PDB entry 7K1N | electron microscopy, 3.90 A resolution | chains A and B of the 7 polymer chains in the assembly

# Chain A
Protein: DNA-dependent protein kinase catalytic subunit
Organism: Homo sapiens
Notes: EC 2.7.11.1
UniProtKB: P78527 (PRKDC_HUMAN); numbering as in UniProt (aligned over 1-4128)
Chain sequence (4128 residues; row label = number of the first residue in the row):
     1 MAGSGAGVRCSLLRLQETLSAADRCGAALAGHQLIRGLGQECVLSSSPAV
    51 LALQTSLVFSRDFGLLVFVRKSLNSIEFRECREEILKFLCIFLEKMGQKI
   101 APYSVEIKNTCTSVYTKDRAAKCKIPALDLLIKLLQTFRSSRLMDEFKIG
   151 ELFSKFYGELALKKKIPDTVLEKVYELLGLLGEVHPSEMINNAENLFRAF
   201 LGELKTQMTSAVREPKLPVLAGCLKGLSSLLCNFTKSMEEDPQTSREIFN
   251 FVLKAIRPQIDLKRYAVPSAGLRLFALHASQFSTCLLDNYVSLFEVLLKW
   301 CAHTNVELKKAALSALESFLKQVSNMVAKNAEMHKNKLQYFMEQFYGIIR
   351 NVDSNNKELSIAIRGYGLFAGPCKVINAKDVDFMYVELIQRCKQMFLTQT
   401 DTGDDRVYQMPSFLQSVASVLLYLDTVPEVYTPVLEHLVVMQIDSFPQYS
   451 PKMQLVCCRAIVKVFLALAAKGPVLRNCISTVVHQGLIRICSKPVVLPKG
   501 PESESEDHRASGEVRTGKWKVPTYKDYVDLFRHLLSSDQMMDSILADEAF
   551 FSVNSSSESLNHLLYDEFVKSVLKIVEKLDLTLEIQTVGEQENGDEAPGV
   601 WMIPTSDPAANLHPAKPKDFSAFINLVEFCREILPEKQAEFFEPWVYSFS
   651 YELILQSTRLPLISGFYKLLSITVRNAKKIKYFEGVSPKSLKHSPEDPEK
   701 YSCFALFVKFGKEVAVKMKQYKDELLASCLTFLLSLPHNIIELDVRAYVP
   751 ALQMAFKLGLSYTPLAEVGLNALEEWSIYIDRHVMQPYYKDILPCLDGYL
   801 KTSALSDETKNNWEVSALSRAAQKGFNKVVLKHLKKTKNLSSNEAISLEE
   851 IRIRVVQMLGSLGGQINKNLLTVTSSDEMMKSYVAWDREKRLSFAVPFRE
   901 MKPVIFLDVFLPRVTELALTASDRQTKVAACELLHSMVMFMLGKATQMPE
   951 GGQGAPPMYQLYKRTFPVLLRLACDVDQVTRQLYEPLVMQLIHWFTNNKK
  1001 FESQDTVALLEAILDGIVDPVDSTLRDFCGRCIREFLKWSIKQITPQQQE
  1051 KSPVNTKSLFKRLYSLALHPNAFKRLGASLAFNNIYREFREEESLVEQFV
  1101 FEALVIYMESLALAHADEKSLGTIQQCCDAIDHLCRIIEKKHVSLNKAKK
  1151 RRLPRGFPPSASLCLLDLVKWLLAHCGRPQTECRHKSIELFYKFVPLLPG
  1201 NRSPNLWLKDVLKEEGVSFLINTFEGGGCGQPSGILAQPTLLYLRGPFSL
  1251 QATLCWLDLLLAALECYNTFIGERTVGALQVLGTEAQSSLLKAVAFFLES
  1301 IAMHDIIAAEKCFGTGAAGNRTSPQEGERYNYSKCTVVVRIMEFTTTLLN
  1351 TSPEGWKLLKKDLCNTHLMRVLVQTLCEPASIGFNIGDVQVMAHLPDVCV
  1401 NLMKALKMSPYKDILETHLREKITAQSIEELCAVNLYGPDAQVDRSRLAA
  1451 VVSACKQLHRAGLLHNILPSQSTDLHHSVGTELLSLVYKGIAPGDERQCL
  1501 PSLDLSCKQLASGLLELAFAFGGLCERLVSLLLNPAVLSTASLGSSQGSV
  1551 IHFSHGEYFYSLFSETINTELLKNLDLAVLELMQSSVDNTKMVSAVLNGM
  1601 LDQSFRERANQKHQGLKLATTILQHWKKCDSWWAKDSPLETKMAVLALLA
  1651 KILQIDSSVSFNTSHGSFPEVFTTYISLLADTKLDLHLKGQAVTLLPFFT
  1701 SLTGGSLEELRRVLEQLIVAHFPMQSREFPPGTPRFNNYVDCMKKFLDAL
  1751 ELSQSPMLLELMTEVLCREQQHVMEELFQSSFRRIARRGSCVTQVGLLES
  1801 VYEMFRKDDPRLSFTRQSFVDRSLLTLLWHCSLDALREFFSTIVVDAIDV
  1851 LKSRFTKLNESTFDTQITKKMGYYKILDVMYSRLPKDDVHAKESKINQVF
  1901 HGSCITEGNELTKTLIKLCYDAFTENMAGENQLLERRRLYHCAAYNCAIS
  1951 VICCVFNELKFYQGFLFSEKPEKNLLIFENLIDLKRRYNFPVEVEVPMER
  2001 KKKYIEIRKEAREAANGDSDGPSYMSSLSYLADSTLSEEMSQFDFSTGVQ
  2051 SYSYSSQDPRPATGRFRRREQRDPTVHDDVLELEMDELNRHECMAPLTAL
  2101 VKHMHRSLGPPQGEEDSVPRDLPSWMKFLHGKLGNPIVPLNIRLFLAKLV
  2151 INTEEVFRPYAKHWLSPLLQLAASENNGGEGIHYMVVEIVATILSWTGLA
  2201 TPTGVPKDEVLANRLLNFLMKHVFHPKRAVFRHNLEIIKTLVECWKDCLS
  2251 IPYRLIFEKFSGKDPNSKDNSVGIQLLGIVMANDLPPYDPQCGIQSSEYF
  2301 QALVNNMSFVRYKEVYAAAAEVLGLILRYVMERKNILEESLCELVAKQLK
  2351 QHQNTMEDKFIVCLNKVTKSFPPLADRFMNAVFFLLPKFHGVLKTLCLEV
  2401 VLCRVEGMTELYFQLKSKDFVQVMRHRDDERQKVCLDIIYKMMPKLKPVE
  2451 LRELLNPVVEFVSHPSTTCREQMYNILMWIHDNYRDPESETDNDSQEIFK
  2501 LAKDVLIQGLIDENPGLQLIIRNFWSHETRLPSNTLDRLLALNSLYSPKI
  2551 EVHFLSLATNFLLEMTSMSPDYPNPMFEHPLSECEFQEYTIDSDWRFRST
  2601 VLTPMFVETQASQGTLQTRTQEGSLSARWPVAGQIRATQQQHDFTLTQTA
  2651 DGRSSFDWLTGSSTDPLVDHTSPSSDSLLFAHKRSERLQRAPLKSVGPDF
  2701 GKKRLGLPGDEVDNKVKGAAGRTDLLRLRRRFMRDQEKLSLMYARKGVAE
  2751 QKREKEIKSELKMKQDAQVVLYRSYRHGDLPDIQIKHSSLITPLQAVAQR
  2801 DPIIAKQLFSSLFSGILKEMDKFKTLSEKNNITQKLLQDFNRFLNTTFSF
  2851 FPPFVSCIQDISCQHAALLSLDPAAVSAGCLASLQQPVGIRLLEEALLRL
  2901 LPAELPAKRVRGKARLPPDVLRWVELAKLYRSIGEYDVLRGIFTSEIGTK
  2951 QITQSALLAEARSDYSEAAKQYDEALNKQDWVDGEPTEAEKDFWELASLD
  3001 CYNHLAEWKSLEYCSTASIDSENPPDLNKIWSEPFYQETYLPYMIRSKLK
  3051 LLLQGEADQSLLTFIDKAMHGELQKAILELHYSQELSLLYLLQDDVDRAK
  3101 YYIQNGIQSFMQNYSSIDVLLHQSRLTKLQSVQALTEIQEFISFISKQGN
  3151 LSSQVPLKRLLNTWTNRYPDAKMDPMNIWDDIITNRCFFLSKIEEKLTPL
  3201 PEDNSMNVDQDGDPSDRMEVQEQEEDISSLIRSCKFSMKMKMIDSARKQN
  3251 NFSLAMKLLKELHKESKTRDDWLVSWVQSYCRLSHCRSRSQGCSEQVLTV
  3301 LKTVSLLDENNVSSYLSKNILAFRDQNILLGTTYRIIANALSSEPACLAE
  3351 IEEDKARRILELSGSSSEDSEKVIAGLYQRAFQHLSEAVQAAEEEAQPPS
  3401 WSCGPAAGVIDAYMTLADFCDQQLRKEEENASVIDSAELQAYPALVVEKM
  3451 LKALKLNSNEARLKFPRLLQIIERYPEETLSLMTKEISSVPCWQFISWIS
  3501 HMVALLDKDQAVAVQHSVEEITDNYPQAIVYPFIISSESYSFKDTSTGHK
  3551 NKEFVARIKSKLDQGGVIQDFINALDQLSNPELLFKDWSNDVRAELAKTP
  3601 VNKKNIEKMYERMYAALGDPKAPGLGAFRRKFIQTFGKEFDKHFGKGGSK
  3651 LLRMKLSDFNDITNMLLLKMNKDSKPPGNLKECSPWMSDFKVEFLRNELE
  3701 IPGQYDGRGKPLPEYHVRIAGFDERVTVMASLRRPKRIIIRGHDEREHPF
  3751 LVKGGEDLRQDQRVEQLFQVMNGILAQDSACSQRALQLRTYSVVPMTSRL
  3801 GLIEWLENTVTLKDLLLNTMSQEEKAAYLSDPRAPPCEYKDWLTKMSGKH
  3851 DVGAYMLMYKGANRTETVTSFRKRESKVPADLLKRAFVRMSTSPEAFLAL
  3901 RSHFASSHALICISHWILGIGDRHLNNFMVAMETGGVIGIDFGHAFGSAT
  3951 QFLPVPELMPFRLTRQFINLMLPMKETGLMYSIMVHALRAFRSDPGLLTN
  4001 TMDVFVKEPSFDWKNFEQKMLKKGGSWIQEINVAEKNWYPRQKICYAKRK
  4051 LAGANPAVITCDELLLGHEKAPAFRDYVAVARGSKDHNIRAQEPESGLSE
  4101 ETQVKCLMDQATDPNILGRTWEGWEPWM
Unresolved in the structure: 1-6, 495-517, 547-558, 588-601, 686-699, 802-813, 948-955, 1231-1240, 1304-1322, 1495-1500, 1542-1551, 1995-2033, 2049-2081, 2109-2119, 2581-2783, 2900-2916, 3199-3225, 3363-3368, 3392-3405, 3430-3439
Swiss-Prot annotation at these positions:
  - region: Leu-1503 to Leu-1538 (Interaction with C1D), Glu-2737 to Gln-2765 (May split the end of the DNA molecule, with the two strands separating around the region), Val-3728 to Arg-3734 (G-loop), Gly-3919 to Asn-3927 (Catalytic loop), Gly-3939 to Thr-3964 (Activation loop)
  - site: Asp-2020, Gly-2021 (Cleavage)
  - modified residue: Lys-117 (N6-acetyllysine), Ser-511 (Phosphoserine), Ser-687 (Phosphoserine), Lys-828 (N6-acetyllysine), Ser-841 (Phosphoserine), Ser-893 (Phosphoserine), Ser-1065 (Phosphoserine), Lys-1209 (N6-acetyllysine), Lys-1970 (N6-acetyllysine), Ser-2056 (Phosphoserine), Lys-2259 (N6-acetyllysine), Thr-2535 (Phosphothreonine), Thr-2609 (Phosphothreonine), Ser-2612 (Phosphoserine), Thr-2638 (Phosphothreonine), Thr-2647 (Phosphothreonine), Ser-2789 (Phosphoserine), Ser-3205 (Phosphoserine), Lys-3241 (N6-acetyllysine), Lys-3260 (N6-acetyllysine) and 6 more in UniProt
  - natural variant: Lys-263 (K263N: In a lung adenocarcinoma sample), Gly-500 (G500S: In a metastatic melanoma sample), Arg-1136 (R1136H: In a colorectal adenocarcinoma sample), Arg-1447 (R1447M: In a lung squamous cell carcinoma sample), Ala-1680 (A1680V: In a metastatic melanoma sample), Ser-2810 (S2810N: In a metastatic melanoma sample), Gly-2941 (G2941A: In a lung neuroendocrine carcinoma sample), Leu-3062 (L3062R: In IMD26), Ala-3574 (A3574V: In IMD26)
  - mutagenesis: Leu-1510 (L1510P: Loss of interaction with C1D), Glu-1516 to Leu-1517 (Loss of interaction with C1D), Thr-2609 (T2609A: Leads to radiation sensitivity and impaired DSB joining. Gives rise to reduced phosphorylation; when associated with A-2612), Ser-2612 (S2612A: Reduced phosphorylation; when associated with A-2609), Thr-2638 (T2638A: Alleviates phosphorylation, leaves a fully active enzyme with compromised cellular resistance to ionizing radiation without affecting DNA end joining; when associated with A-2647), Thr-2647 (T2647A: Alleviates phosphorylation, leaves a fully active enzyme with compromised cellular resistance to ionizing radiation without affecting DNA end joining; when associated with A-2638)
What the authors report for this chain:
  - binding site for the 24-nt DNA strand: Asn-356, Lys-357
  - binding site for the 16-nt DNA strand: Lys-518, Trp-519, Lys-520
  - post-translational modification sites: Ser-56, Ser-72, Thr-946, Ser-1003, Ser-3205, Thr-3950 (citing earlier work)
  - disease-associated variants - L3062R: decreased catalytic activity (citing earlier work)

# Chain B
Protein: X-ray repair cross-complementing protein 6
Organism: Homo sapiens
Notes: EC 3.6.4.-, 4.2.99.-
UniProtKB: P12956 (XRCC6_HUMAN); numbering as in UniProt (aligned over 1-609)
Chain sequence (609 residues; row label = number of the first residue in the row):
     1 MSGWESYYKTEGDEEAEEEQEENLEASGDYKYSGRDSLIFLVDASKAMFE
    51 SQSEDELTPFDMSIQCIQSVYISKIISSDRDLLAVVFYGTEKDKNSVNFK
   101 NIYVLQELDNPGAKRILELDQFKGQQGQKRFQDMMGHGSDYSLSEVLWVC
   151 ANLFSDVQFKMSHKRIMLFTNEDNPHGNDSAKASRARTKAGDLRDTGIFL
   201 DLMHLKKPGGFDISLFYRDIISIAEDEDLRVHFEESSKLEDLLRKVRAKE
   251 TRKRALSRLKLKLNKDIVISVGIYNLVQKALKPPPIKLYRETNEPVKTKT
   301 RTFNTSTGGLLLPSDTKRSQIYGSRQIILEKEETEELKRFDDPGLMLMGF
   351 KPLVLLKKHHYLRPSLFVYPEESLVIGSSTLFSALLIKCLEKEVAALCRY
   401 TPRRNIPPYFVALVPQEEELDDQKIQVTPPGFQLVFLPFADDKRKMPFTE
   451 KIMATPEQVGKMKAIVEKLRFTYRSDSFENPVLQQHFRNLEALALDLMEP
   501 EQAVDLTLPKVEAMNKRLGSLVDEFKELVYPPDYNPEGKVTKRKHDNEGS
   551 GSKRPKVEYSEEELKTHISKGTLGKFTVPMLKEACRAYGLKSGLKKQELL
   601 EALTKHFQD
Unresolved in the structure: 1-30, 223-236, 535-609
Swiss-Prot annotation at these positions:
  - region: Val-578 to Glu-583 (Interaction with BAX)
  - active site: Lys-31 (Schiff-base intermediate with DNA)
  - modified residue: Ser-2 (N-acetylserine), Ser-6 (Phosphoserine), Ser-27 (Phosphoserine), Lys-31 (N6-acetyllysine), Ser-51 (Phosphoserine), Ser-306 (Phosphoserine), Lys-317 (N6-acetyllysine), Lys-331 (N6-acetyllysine), Lys-338 (N6-acetyllysine), Thr-455 (Phosphothreonine), Lys-461 (N6-acetyllysine), Ser-477 (Phosphoserine), Ser-520 (Phosphoserine), Lys-539 (N6-acetyllysine), Lys-542 (N6-acetyllysine), Lys-544 (N6-acetyllysine), Ser-550 (Phosphoserine), Lys-553 (N6-acetyllysine), Lys-556 (N6-acetyllysine), Ser-560 (Phosphoserine) and 1 more in UniProt
  - cross-link (Glycyl lysine isopeptide (Lys-Gly)): Lys-287 (interchain with G-Cter in SUMO2), Lys-317 (interchain with G-Cter in SUMO2), Lys-556 (interchain with G-Cter in SUMO2)
  - mutagenesis: Lys-31 (K31A: Diminishes the ability to form a Schiff base. Abolishes adduct formation; when associated with A-160 and A-164), Lys-160 (K160A: Abolishes adduct formation; when associated with A-31 and A-160), Lys-164 (K164A: Abolishes adduct formation; when associated with A-31 and A-164), Lys-539 (K539Q: Complete loss of suppression of BAX-induced apoptosis; K539R: No effect on suppression of BAX-induced apoptosis), Lys-542 (K542Q: Complete loss of suppression of BAX-induced apoptosis; K542R: No effect on suppression of BAX-induced apoptosis), Lys-544 (K544R: No effect on suppression of BAX-induced apoptosis), Lys-553 (K553Q: Partial loss of suppression of BAX-induced apoptosis; K553R: No effect on suppression of BAX-induced apoptosis), Lys-556 (K556R: No effect on suppression of BAX-induced apoptosis), Lys-570 (K570R: Loss of methylation; loss of anti-apoptotic activity; no effect on XRCC5 stabilization)

# How chain A and chain B interact
Contacting residue pairs (30):
  Tyr-157(A) / Leu-310(B)  hydrophobic
  Leu-160(A) / Leu-312(B)
  Ala-161(A) / Thr-300(B)
  Ala-161(A) / Arg-301(B)
  Ala-161(A) / Leu-310(B)  hydrophobic
  Ala-161(A) / Leu-311(B)
  Ala-161(A) / Leu-312(B)  hydrophobic
  Leu-162(A) / Thr-300(B)
  Arg-198(A) / Asp-315(B)  salt bridge
  Ala-199(A) / Leu-312(B)  hydrophobic
  Gly-202(A) / Ser-314(B)
  Ser-210(A) / Glu-332(B)
  Ala-211(A) / Glu-332(B)  hydrogen bond (backbone-side chain)
  Ala-211(A) / Glu-336(B)
  Val-212(A) / Glu-332(B)
  Val-212(A) / Glu-335(B)
  Val-212(A) / Glu-336(B)
  Arg-213(A) / Glu-335(B)  salt bridge
  Asn-2380(A) / Asp-192(B)  hydrogen bond
  Asn-2380(A) / Asp-195(B)  hydrogen bond
  Phe-2384(A) / Ser-155(B)  hydrogen bond (backbone-side chain)
  Pro-2387(A) / Ser-155(B)
  Pro-2387(A) / Gln-158(B)  hydrogen bond (backbone-side chain)
  Lys-2388(A) / Gln-158(B)
  His-2390(A) / Gln-158(B)
  Gln-2414(A) / Trp-148(B)
  Ser-2417(A) / Val-97(B)
  Ser-2417(A) / Asn-152(B)
  Lys-2418(A) / Asn-152(B)
  Lys-2418(A) / Ser-155(B)
Interface residues without a listed pair, chain A (28 interface residues in all): Lys-155, Gly-158, Lys-163, Glu-203, Glu-214, Glu-2410, Phe-2413, Lys-2416, Asp-2419
Interface residues without a listed pair, chain B (23 interface residues in all): Ala-151, Phe-154, Asp-156, Val-157, Lys-299, Arg-404

# Overview
28 residues of chain A face 23 of chain B across their interface; the contacts include 5 hydrogen bonds and 2
salt bridges. Among the polar pairs are Arg-198(A)/Asp-315(B), Arg-213(A)/Glu-335(B) and
Ala-211(A)/Glu-332(B). From the paper: a binding site for the 16-nt DNA strand at Lys-518(A), Trp-519(A) and
Lys-520(A); L3062R of chain A reduces catalytic activity.
Here chain A is DNA-dependent protein kinase catalytic subunit and chain B is X-ray repair cross-complementing
protein 6, both from Homo sapiens. Entry 7K1N (CryoEM structure of inactivated-form DNA-PK (Complex V)) was
determined by electron microscopy, deposited together with 7K0Y, 7K17, 7K19, 7K1B, 7K1J and 7K1K.
